Entry 8RIZ (electron microscopy, 3.60 A resolution); this record covers chains K and T of the 5 polymer chains in the assembly.

== Chain K (and T) ==
Molecule: Kinesin-1 heavy chain
Organism: Homo sapiens
Notes: chain T of this document is another copy of the same molecule, construct and numbering; everything in this record applies to it too
Reference sequence: P33176 (KINH_HUMAN); residue numbers follow UniProt; this construct covers 1-963
Amino-acid sequence (963 residues; each row starts with the number of its first residue):
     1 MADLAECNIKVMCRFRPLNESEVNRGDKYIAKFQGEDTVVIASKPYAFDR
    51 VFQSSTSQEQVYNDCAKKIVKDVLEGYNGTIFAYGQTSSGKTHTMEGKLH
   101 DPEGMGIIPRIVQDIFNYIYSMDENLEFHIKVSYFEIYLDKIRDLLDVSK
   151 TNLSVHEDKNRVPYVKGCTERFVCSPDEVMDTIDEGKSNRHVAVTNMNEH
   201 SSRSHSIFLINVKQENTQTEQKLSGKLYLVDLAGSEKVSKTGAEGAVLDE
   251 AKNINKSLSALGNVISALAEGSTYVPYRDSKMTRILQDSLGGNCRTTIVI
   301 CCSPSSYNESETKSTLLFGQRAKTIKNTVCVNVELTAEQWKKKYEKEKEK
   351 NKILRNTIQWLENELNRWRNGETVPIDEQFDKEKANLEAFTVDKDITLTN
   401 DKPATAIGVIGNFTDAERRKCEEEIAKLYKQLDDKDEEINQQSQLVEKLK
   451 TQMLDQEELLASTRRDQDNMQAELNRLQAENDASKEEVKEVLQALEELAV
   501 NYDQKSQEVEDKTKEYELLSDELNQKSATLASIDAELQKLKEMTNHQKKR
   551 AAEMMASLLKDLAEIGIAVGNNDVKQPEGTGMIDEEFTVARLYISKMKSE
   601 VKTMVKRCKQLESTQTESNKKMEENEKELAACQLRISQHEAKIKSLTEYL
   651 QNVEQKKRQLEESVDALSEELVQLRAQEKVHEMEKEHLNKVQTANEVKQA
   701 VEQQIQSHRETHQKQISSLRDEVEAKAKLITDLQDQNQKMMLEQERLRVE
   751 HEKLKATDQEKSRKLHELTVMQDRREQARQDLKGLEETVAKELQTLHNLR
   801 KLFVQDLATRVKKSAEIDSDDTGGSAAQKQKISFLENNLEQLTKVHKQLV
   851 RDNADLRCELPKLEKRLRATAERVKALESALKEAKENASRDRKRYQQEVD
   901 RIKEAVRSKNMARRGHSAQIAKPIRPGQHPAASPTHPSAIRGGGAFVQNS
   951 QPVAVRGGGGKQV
Not modelled in the structure: 1-7, 195-198, 324-963 (chain T: 1-919, 925-963)
UniProt features mapped onto this chain:
  - binding site (ATP): Gly85 to Thr92
  - modified residue: Ala2 (N-acetylalanine), Ser933 (Phosphoserine), Arg956 (Omega-N-methylarginine)
  - cross-link: Lys213 (Glycyl lysine isopeptide (Lys-Gly) (interchain with G-Cter in SUMO2))
Residues lining bound ligands: ADP (adenosine-5'-diphosphate): Arg14, Arg16, Pro17, Gln58, Gln86, Thr87, Ser88, Ser89, Gly90, Lys91, Thr92, His93

== Chain K / chain T interface ==
Pairs across the interface (16):
  Ile119(K) with Ile920(T), hydrophobic
  Glu127(K) with Ile920(T); Ala921(T); Pro923(T); Ile924(T)
  Phe128(K) with Ile920(T); Ala921(T), hydrogen bond (backbone-backbone); Ile924(T), hydrogen bond (backbone-backbone)
  His129(K) with Ala921(T); Pro923(T)
  Ile130(K) with Ile924(T), hydrophobic
  Phe172(K) with Pro923(T)
  Val173(K) with Ile924(T)
  Cys174(K) with Ile920(T), hydrophobic; Lys922(T); Ile924(T), hydrophobic
Interface residues without a listed pair, chain K (10 interface residues in all): Phe116, Glu178

== In short ==
The interface between chain K and chain T involves 10 residues on one side and 5 on the other, with 2 hydrogen
bonds. Backbone hydrogen bonds pair Phe128(K)-Ala921(T) and Phe128(K)-Ile924(T). Bound to chain K: ADP. From
UniProt: 8 ATP-binding residues on chain K.
Both chains are Kinesin-1 heavy chain (Homo sapiens). Entry 8RIZ (Microtubule-associated kinesin-1 tail
complex bound to ADP, two-headed state) was determined by electron microscopy (same publication as 8RHB, 8RHH
and 8RIK).
